2V3Z - chains A and B; structure by X-ray diffraction, 1.56 A resolution.

# Chain A
Protein: Xaa-pro aminopeptidase
Organism: Escherichia coli
Notes: EC 3.4.11.9
Reference sequence: P15034 (AMPP_ECOLI); residue numbers follow UniProt; this construct covers 1-440
Amino-acid sequence (440 residues; each row starts with the number of its first residue):
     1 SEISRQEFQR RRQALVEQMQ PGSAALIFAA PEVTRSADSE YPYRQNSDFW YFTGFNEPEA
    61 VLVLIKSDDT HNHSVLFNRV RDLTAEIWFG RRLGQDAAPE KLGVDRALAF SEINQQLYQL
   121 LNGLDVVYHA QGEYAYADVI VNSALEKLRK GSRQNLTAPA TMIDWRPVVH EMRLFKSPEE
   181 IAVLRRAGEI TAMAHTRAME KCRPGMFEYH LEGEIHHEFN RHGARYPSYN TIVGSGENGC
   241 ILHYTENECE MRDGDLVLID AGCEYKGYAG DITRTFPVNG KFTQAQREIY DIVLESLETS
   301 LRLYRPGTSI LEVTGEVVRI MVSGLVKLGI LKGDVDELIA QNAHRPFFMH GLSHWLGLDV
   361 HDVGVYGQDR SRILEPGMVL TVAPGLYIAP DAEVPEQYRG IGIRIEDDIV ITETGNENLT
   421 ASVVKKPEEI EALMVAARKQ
Sequence notes: engineered mutation Ala383 (Glu in P15034)
Modified residues: Cys249 (s-hydroxycysteine; CSO)
Ion coordination: Mn2+ site 1: Asp260, Asp271, Glu406 (shared with Val0(B) of chain B); Mn2+ site 2: Asp271, His354, Glu406 (shared with Val0(B) of chain B)

# Chain B
Protein: Tripeptide (valine-proline-leucine)
Amino-acid sequence (3 residues; each row starts with the number of its first residue; numbering starts at 0):
     0 VPL
Ion coordination: Mn2+ site 1: Val0 (shared with Asp260(A), Asp271(A), Glu406(A) of chain A)

# Chain A / chain B interface
Residue-residue contacts - 19 pairs, chain A then chain B:
  Tyr229(A) with Val0(B), hydrophobic
  His243(A) with Val0(B); Pro1(B), hydrogen bond (side chain-backbone)
  Asp260(A) with Val0(B), hydrogen bond (side chain-backbone); Pro1(B)
  Asp271(A) with Val0(B), hydrogen bond (side chain-backbone)
  His350(A) with Pro1(B); Leu2(B)
  Gly351(A) with Leu2(B), hydrogen bond (backbone-backbone)
  His354(A) with Val0(B), hydrogen bond (side chain-backbone); Leu2(B)
  Val360(A) with Val0(B), hydrophobic
  His361(A) with Val0(B), hydrogen bond (side chain-backbone); Pro1(B); Leu2(B)
  Tyr366(A) with Leu2(B)
  Arg370(A) with Leu2(B), hydrogen bond (side chain-backbone)
  Arg404(A) with Pro1(B)
  Glu406(A) with Val0(B), hydrogen bond (side chain-backbone)
Interface residues without a listed pair, chain A (15 interface residues in all): Ile232, Leu242

# In short
15 residues of chain A face 3 of chain B across their interface, with 8 hydrogen bonds. Among the polar pairs
are His243(A)-Pro1(B), Asp260(A)-Val0(B) and Asp271(A)-Val0(B). Asp260(A), Asp271(A), Glu406(A) and Val0(B)
form the Mn2+ site 1.
Here chain A is Xaa-pro aminopeptidase (Escherichia coli) and chain B is Tripeptide (valine-proline-leucine).
Entry 2V3Z (Glu383Ala Escherichia coli aminopeptidase P in complex with substrate) was determined by X-ray
diffraction together with 2V3X and 2V3Y from the same study.
